3FSX - chains A and B of the 3 polymer chains in the assembly; structure by X-ray diffraction, 2.15 A resolution.

Chain A (and B):
Molecule: Tetrahydrodipicolinate N-succinyltransferase
Source organism: Mycobacterium tuberculosis
Notes: EC 2.3.1.117; chain B of this document is another copy of the same molecule, construct and numbering; everything in this record applies to it too
UniProtKB: O05302 (O05302_MYCTU); residue numbers follow UniProt; this construct covers 2-317
Sequence (332 residues; each row starts with the number of its first residue; numbers below 1 keep their minus sign (Met-1 is residue -1)):
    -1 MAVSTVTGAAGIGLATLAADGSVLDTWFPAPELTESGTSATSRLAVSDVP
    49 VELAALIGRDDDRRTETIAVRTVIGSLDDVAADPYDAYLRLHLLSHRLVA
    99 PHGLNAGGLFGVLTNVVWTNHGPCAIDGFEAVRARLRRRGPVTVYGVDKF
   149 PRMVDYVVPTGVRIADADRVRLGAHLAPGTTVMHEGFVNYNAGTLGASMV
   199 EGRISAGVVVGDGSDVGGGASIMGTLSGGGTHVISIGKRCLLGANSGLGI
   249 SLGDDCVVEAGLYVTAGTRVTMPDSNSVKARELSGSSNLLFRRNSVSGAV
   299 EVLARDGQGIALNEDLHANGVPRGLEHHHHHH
Disordered / not traced: -1 to 3, 224-230, 311-330 (chain B: -1 to 3, 310-330)
Differences from the reference sequence: expression tag (-1 to 1, 318-330)
Bound ions: Na+: Asp166 (shared with Asp166(B) of chain B; 2 residues of chain C); Mg2+ site 1: Asp166 (shared with Asp166(B) of chain B; 1 residue of chain C); Mg2+ site 2: Glu183 (shared with Glu183(B) of chain B; 1 residue of chain C)

Chain A / chain B interface:
Contacting residue pairs (79):
  Leu12(A) - Arg135(B)
  Trp25(A) - Arg131(B)
  Trp25(A) - Arg135(B)
  Ala53(A) - Arg136(B)
  Leu54(A) - Arg135(B)
  Leu54(A) - Arg136(B)
  Asn118(A) - Pro139(B)
  His119(A) - Pro139(B)
  Gly120(A) - Pro139(B)
  Tyr143(A) - Thr141(B)
  Arg150(A) - Thr141(B)
  Arg150(A) - Val142(B)  hydrogen bond (side chain-backbone)
  Arg150(A) - Tyr143(B)
  Val152(A) - Arg131(B)  hydrogen bond (backbone-side chain)
  Val152(A) - Val142(B)
  Asp153(A) - Arg131(B)
  Asp153(A) - Val140(B)
  Asp153(A) - Thr141(B)
  Asp153(A) - Val142(B)  hydrogen bond (side chain-backbone)
  Tyr154(A) - Glu128(B)
  Tyr154(A) - Arg131(B)
  Val155(A) - Glu128(B)
  Val155(A) - Arg131(B)
  Val156(A) - Glu128(B)  hydrogen bond (backbone-side chain)
  Val156(A) - Arg131(B)
  Val156(A) - Val145(B)  hydrophobic
  Val160(A) - Asn113(B)  hydrogen bond (backbone-side chain)
  Val160(A) - Val145(B)
  Arg161(A) - Phe108(B)
  Arg161(A) - Asn113(B)
  Arg161(A) - Val145(B)
  Arg161(A) - Asp146(B)  salt bridge
  Arg161(A) - Arg169(B)
  Ile162(A) - Gly144(B)
  Ile162(A) - Val145(B)  hydrogen bond (backbone-backbone)
  Ala163(A) - Asp146(B)
  Asp164(A) - Tyr143(B)
  Asp164(A) - Asp166(B)
  Ala165(A) - Val142(B)
  Ala165(A) - Tyr143(B)  hydrogen bond (backbone-backbone)
  Asp166(A) - Asp166(B)
  Met181(A) - Arg169(B)
  His182(A) - Asp166(B)
  His182(A) - Arg167(B)
  His182(A) - Arg169(B)
  His182(A) - Phe185(B)
  Glu183(A) - Arg167(B)  salt bridge
  Glu183(A) - Glu183(B)
  Glu183(A) - Arg201(B)  salt bridge
  Glu199(A) - Thr223(B)  hydrogen bond
  Gly215(A) - Thr223(B)
  Gly216(A) - Arg201(B)  hydrogen bond (backbone-side chain)
  Gly217(A) - Arg201(B)
  Leu239(A) - Thr223(B)
  Leu239(A) - Leu224(B)  hydrophobic
  Leu240(A) - Thr223(B)
  Gly241(A) - Thr223(B)
  Gly241(A) - Leu224(B)
  Ala242(A) - Ser219(B)
  Ala242(A) - Thr223(B)  hydrogen bond (backbone-backbone)
  Ala242(A) - Tyr261(B)
  Asn243(A) - Arg201(B)  hydrogen bond
  Asn243(A) - Gly217(B)  hydrogen bond (side chain-backbone)
  Asn243(A) - Ser219(B)
  Asn243(A) - Asn243(B)
  Asn243(A) - Ser244(B)  hydrogen bond (side chain-backbone)
  Val255(A) - Leu224(B)  hydrophobic
  Val256(A) - Leu224(B)
  Ala258(A) - Thr223(B)
  Ala258(A) - Leu224(B)
  Ala258(A) - Tyr261(B)
  Arg291(A) - Arg291(B)
  Ser293(A) - Thr266(B)
  Ser293(A) - Arg267(B)  hydrogen bond (side chain-backbone)
  Ser293(A) - Ala297(B)
  Ser293(A) - Val298(B)  hydrogen bond (backbone-backbone)
  Val294(A) - Ala297(B)
  Ser295(A) - Ser295(B)
  Gly296(A) - Gly296(B)
Also at the interface, not in a pair above, chain A (45 interface residues in all): Glu50, Glu257, Gly259, Asn292
Also at the interface, not in a pair above, chain B (40 interface residues in all): Val115, Phe127, Ala132, Lys147, Gly222, Thr263

Overview:
Chain A and chain B form an interface of 45 and 40 residues respectively; the contacts include 15 hydrogen
bonds and 3 salt bridges. Among the polar pairs are Arg161(A)-Asp146(B), Glu183(A)-Arg167(B) and
Glu183(A)-Arg201(B).
Both chains are Tetrahydrodipicolinate N-succinyltransferase (Mycobacterium tuberculosis). Entry 3FSX
(Structure of tetrahydrodipicolinate N-succinyltransferase (Rv1201c; DapD) from Mycobacterium tuberculosis)
was determined by X-ray diffraction (same publication as 3FSY).
